PDB entry 4BWG | X-ray diffraction, 2.60 A resolution | chains A and F of the 6 polymer chains in the assembly

Chain A:
Protein: SUBA
Source organism: Escherichia coli
Reference sequence: Q6EZC2 (Q6EZC2_ECOLX); residues 1-347 here = UniProt positions 1-347
Amino-acid sequence (347 residues; numbered 1 to 347; the number before each row is that of its first residue):
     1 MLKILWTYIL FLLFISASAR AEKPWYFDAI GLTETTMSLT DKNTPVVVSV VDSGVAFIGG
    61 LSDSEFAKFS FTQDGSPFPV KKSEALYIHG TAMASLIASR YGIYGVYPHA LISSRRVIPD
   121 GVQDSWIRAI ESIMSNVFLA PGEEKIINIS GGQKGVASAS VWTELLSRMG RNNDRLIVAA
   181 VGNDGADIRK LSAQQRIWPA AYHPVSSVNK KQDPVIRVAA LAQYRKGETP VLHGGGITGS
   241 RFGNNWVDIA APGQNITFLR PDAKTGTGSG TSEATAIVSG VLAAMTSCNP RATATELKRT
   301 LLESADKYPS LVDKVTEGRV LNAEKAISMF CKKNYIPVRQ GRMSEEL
Unresolved in the structure: 1-22, 344-347
UniProt features mapped onto this chain:
  - region: N322 to L347 (A2 domain)
  - motif: S344 to L347 (Prevents secretion from ER)
  - active site (Charge relay system): D52, H89, S272
  - natural variant: A263 (A263G: In strain: O29)
  - mutagenesis: S272 (S272A: Reduces cytotoxicity on Vero cells by more than 99.9%, no toxic effect on mice when injected as purified SubAB5 ...)
Cystine bridges: C288-C331
What the authors report for this chain:
  - contacts within the chain: F69-F138 (hydrophobic contact), F66-F138 (hydrophobic contact)
  - catalytic residues: D52, H89, S272
  - conformationally variable residues (loop rearrangement, side-chain flip): K42 to P45, S135 to P141, R291

Chain F:
Protein: Subtilase cytotoxin, subunit B
Source organism: Escherichia coli
Reference sequence: Q3ZTX8 (Q3ZTX8_ECOLX); residues 1-118 here correspond to UniProt positions 24-141 (UniProt number = residue number + 23)
Amino-acid sequence (120 residues; each row starts with the number of its first residue):
     1 EWTGDARDGM FSGVVITQFH TGQIDNKPYF CIEGKQSAGS SISACSMKNS SVWGASFSTL
    61 YNQALYFYTT GQPVRIYYEP GVWTYPPFVK ALTSNALVGL STCTTSTECF GPDRKKNSLE
Unresolved in the structure: 36-39, 114-120
Sequence notes: expression tag (119-120)
Cystine bridges: C31-C45, C103-C109
What the authors report for this chain:
  - mutagenesis - Y68A, G71D: abolished expression
  - mutagenesis - I16A, T17A, S58A, Y61A, N62A, L65A, T69A: unchanged binding to SUBA (chain A)
  - mutagenesis - T70A: decreased localization

How chain A and chain F interact:
Residue-residue contacts (11):
  D41(A) with T69(F)
  K42(A) with T69(F), hydrogen bond (backbone-backbone); T70(F); G71(F), hydrogen bond (side chain-backbone)
  N43(A) with Y68(F), hydrogen bond (side chain-backbone); T69(F)
  R339(A) with T69(F)
  Q340(A) with N62(F), hydrogen bond; Y66(F)
  R342(A) with S58(F), hydrogen bond; Y61(F)
Also at the interface, not in a pair above, chain A (8 interface residues in all): T40, Y335
Also at the interface, not in a pair above, chain F (9 interface residues in all): F57
The authors on this interface:
  - interface residues, chain A: R339(A), R342(A)
  - interface residues, chain F: Y61(F), N62(F), Y68(F), T69(F), T70(F), G71(F)
  - hot spots on chain F (mutagenesis) - Y66A, T70A, T70D: decreased binding to SUBA (chain A)

In short:
Chain A and chain F form an interface of 8 and 9 residues respectively, with 5 hydrogen bonds. Among the polar
pairs are K42(A)-G71(F), N43(A)-Y68(F) and Q340(A)-N62(F). The paper reports catalytic residues D52(A), H89(A)
and S272(A); Y66A, T70A and T70D of chain F reduce binding to SUBA (chain A); 12 substitutions were tested in
all.
Here chain A is SUBA and chain F is Subtilase cytotoxin, subunit B, both from Escherichia coli. Entry 4BWG
(Structural basis of subtilase cytotoxin SubAB assembly) was determined by X-ray diffraction.
